Entry 5TDV (X-ray diffraction, 2.00 A resolution); this record covers chains B and H of the 8 polymer chains in the assembly.

# Chain B
Molecule: Toluene-4-monooxygenase system protein E
From: Pseudomonas mendocina
Notes: EC 1.14.13.-
UniProtKB: Q00460 (TMOE_PSEME); residues 0-326 here correspond to UniProt positions 1-327 (UniProt number = residue number + 1)
Amino-acid sequence (327 residues; each row starts with the number of its first residue; numbering starts at 0):
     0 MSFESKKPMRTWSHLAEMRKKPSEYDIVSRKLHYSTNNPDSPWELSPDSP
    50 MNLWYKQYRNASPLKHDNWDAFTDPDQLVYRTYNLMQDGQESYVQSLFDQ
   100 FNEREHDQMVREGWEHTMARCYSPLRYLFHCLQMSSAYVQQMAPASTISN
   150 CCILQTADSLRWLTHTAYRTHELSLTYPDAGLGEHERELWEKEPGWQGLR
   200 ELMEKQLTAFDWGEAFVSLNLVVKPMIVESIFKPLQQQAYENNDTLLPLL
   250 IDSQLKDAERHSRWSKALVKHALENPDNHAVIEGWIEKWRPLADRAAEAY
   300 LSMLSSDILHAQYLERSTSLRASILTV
Disordered / not traced: 0-1, 307-326
Differences from the reference sequence: conflict Tyr239 (Trp240 in Q00460)

# Chain H
Molecule: Toluene-4-monooxygenase system protein D
From: Pseudomonas mendocina
Notes: EC 1.14.13.-
UniProtKB: Q00459 (TMOD_PSEME); residues 0-102 here correspond to UniProt positions 1-103 (UniProt number = residue number + 1)
Amino-acid sequence (103 residues; numbered 0 to 102; the number before each row is that of its first residue; numbering starts at 0):
     0 MSTLAQQALHNNNVGPIIRAGDLVEPVIETAEIDNPGKEITVEDRRAYVR
    50 IAAEGELILTRKTLEEQLGRPFNMQELEINLASFAGQIQADEDQIRFYFD
   100 KTM
Disordered / not traced: 0
Differences from the reference sequence: conflict Gln5 (Asp6 in Q00459)

# How chain B and chain H interact
Pairs across the interface (8):
  Lys19(B) - Glu65(H)
  Lys20(B) - Glu28(H)  salt bridge
  Lys20(B) - Glu65(H)
  Lys20(B) - Gln66(H)  hydrogen bond (side chain-backbone)
  Ser22(B) - Gly68(H)
  Glu23(B) - Gly68(H)  hydrogen bond (backbone-backbone)
  Glu23(B) - Arg69(H)
  Arg80(B) - Arg69(H)

# Overview
The chain B/chain H interface involves 5 residues from each chain, with 2 hydrogen bonds and 1 salt bridge.
Polar pairs include Lys20(B)-Glu28(H), Lys20(B)-Gln66(H) and Glu23(B)-Gly68(H).
Chain B is Toluene-4-monooxygenase system protein E and chain H is Toluene-4-monooxygenase system protein D,
both from Pseudomonas mendocina; the structure, Intermediate O2 diiron complex in the Q228A variant of Toluene
4-moonoxygenase (T4moHD), was determined by X-ray diffraction, deposited together with 5TDS, 5TDT and 5TDU.
